Entry 8W1C (electron microscopy, 3.60 A resolution); this record covers chains B and C of the 15 polymer chains in the assembly.

# Chain B
Protein: Core protein VP3
Organism: Bluetongue virus (serotype 1 / isolate South Africa)
UniProtKB: Q1AE73 (Q1AE73_9REOV); residues 1-901 here = UniProt positions 1-901
Amino-acid sequence (901 residues; numbered 1 to 901; the number before each row is that of its first residue):
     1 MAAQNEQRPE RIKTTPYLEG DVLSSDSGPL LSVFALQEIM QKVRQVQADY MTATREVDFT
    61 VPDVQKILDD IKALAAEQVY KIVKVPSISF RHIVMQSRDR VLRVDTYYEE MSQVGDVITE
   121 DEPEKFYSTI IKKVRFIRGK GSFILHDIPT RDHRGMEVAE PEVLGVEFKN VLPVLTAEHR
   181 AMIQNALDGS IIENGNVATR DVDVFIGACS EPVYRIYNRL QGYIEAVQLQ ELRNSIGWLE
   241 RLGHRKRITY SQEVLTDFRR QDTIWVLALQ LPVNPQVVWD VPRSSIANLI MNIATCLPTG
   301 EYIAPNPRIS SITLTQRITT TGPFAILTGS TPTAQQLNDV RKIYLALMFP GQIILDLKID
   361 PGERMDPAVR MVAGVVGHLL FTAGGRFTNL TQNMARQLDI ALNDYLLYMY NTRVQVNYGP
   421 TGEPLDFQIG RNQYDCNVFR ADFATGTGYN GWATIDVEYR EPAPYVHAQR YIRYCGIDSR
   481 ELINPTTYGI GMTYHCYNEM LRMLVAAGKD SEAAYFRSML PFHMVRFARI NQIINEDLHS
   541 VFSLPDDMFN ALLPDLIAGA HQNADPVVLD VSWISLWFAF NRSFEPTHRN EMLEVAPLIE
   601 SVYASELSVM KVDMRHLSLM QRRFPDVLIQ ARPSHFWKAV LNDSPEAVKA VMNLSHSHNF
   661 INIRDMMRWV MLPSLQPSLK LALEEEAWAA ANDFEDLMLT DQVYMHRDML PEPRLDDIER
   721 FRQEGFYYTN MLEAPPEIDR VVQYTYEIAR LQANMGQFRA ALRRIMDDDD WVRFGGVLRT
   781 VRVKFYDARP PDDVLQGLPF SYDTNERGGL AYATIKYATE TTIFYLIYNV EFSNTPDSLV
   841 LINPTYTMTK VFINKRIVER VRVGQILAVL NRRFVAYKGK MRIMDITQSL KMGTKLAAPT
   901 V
Unresolved in the structure: 1-11, 50-62, 481-488
Reported in the primary citation:
  - mutagenesis - R431F: abolished growth in response to reverse genetics method
  - conformationally variable residues (loop rearrangement): Ile12 to Ser24, Asn306 to Ala334

# Chain C
Protein: VP6
Organism: Bluetongue virus (serotype 1 / isolate South Africa)
UniProtKB: C5IWW5 (C5IWW5_9REOV); residue numbers follow UniProt; this construct covers 1-329
Amino-acid sequence (329 residues; each row starts with the number of its first residue):
     1 MSAAMLLAPG DVIKRSSEEL KQRQIQINLI DWTEGESEKE SKAEAKEGDK AEELKDGEGT
    61 QSESSQKKES SKETKDADVD RRIHTAVGSG SSAKGPGERA NENVDRGDGK VGGGGGDADA
   121 GVGATGANGG RWVVLTEEIA RAIESKYGTK IDVYRDEVPA QIIEVERSLQ KELGISREGV
   181 AEQTERLRDL RRKEKSGAHA KAAERGRRKQ GKKPHGDAQR EGTEEEKTSE EPASVGITIE
   241 GVMSQKKLLS MIGGVERKMA PIGARESAVM LVSNSIKDVV RATAYFTAPT GDPHWKEVAR
   301 EASKKKNILA YTSTGGDVKT EFLHLIDHL
Unresolved in the structure: 1-3, 34-129, 198-236
Reported in the primary citation:
  - mutagenesis - R167E/K171E, R191E/K195E: abolished growth

# Interface between chain B and chain C
Contacting residue pairs (34; chain B residue first):
  Leu18(B) - Tyr285(C)
  Leu18(B) - Ala310(C)  hydrophobic
  Gly20(B) - Tyr285(C)  hydrogen bond (backbone-side chain)
  Gly20(B) - Ala299(C)
  Gly20(B) - Ser303(C)
  Asp21(B) - Thr287(C)
  Asp21(B) - Lys296(C)
  Asp21(B) - Ala299(C)
  Leu23(B) - Thr312(C)
  Ser310(B) - Thr314(C)
  Thr313(B) - Glu321(C)
  Leu314(B) - Glu321(C)
  Thr315(B) - Glu321(C)
  Arg317(B) - Thr312(C)
  Ile318(B) - His324(C)
  Ile318(B) - His328(C)
  Thr320(B) - His328(C)  hydrogen bond (backbone-side chain)
  Ile326(B) - Leu309(C)  hydrophobic
  Ile326(B) - Tyr311(C)  hydrogen bond (backbone-side chain)
  Ile326(B) - His328(C)
  Ile326(B) - Leu329(C)  hydrophobic
  Ser330(B) - Ala310(C)
  Ser330(B) - Tyr311(C)
  Thr331(B) - Ala310(C)  hydrogen bond (backbone-backbone)
  Gln335(B) - Lys306(C)
  Gln336(B) - Lys306(C)  hydrogen bond (side chain-backbone)
  Gln336(B) - Ile308(C)
  Arg364(B) - Val280(C)  hydrogen bond (side chain-backbone)
  Arg364(B) - Arg281(C)
  Met365(B) - Asn307(C)
  Val369(B) - Leu309(C)  hydrophobic
  Ser572(B) - Asn307(C)  hydrogen bond
  Trp573(B) - Asn307(C)
  Ile574(B) - Asn307(C)
Interface residues without a listed pair, chain B (30 interface residues in all): Ser311, Thr319, Thr321, Gly329, Thr333, Lys358, Glu363, Asp366
Interface residues without a listed pair, chain C (21 interface residues in all): Trp295, Leu325
The authors on this interface:
  - interface residues, chain B: Ile12(B), Asn306(B)

# Overview
30 residues of chain B face 21 of chain C across their interface, with 7 hydrogen bonds. Polar pairs include
Gly20(B)-Tyr285(C), Thr320(B)-His328(C) and Ile326(B)-Tyr311(C). From the paper: R167E/K171E and R191E/K195E
of chain C abolish growth; interface residues Ile12(B) and Asn306(B).
Chain B is Core protein VP3 and chain C is VP6, both from Bluetongue virus (serotype 1 / isolate South
Africa); the structure, Cryo-EM structure of BTV pre-subcore, was determined by electron microscopy (same
publication as 8W12, 8W19, 8W1O, 8W1R and 8W1S).
